PDB entry 7C13 | X-ray diffraction, 2.80 A resolution | chains A and B of the 3 polymer chains in the assembly

== Chain A ==
Name: Peptide methionine sulfoxide reductase MsrA
From: Alkaliphilus oremlandii (strain OhILAs)
Notes: EC 1.8.4.11
Reference sequence: A8MI53 (A8MI53_ALKOO); residues 1-208 here = UniProt positions 1-208
Amino-acid sequence (208 residues; numbered 1 to 208; the number before each row is that of its first residue):
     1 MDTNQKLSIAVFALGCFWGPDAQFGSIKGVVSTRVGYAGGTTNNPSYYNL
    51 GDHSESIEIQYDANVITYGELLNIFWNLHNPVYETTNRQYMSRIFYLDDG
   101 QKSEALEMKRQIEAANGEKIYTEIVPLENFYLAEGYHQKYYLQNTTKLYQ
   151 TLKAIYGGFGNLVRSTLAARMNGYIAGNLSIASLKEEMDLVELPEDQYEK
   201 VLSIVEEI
Disordered / not traced: 1-6
Sequence notes: engineered mutation Cys16 (Sec in A8MI53)

== Chain B ==
Name: Glutaredoxin
From: Alkaliphilus oremlandii (strain OhILAs)
Reference sequence: A8MIN3 (A8MIN3_ALKOO); numbering as in UniProt (aligned over 1-76)
Amino-acid sequence (84 residues; each row starts with the number of its first residue):
     1 MAKEVIVYTSNTCPHSFTVKEFLSENNVEFTEKNIQTDAAARKELMKKGI
    51 MAVPVIQIDEEVVVGFDRDKIEELLGLEHHHHHH
Disordered / not traced: 1-3, 75-84
Sequence notes: engineered mutation Cys13 (Sec in A8MIN3), Ser16 (Cys in A8MIN3); expression tag (77-84)
From the paper describing this entry:
  - conformationally variable residues (side-chain flip): Cys13
  - catalytic residues: Cys13 (citing earlier work)

== Interface between chain A and chain B ==
Pairs across the interface - 16 pairs, chain A then chain B:
  Lys28(A) - Pro14(B)
  Lys28(A) - Phe17(B)
  Lys28(A) - Thr18(B)  hydrogen bond
  Lys28(A) - Glu21(B)
  Gly29(A) - Glu21(B)
  Asp62(A) - Ser24(B)  hydrogen bond
  Asn64(A) - Lys20(B)
  Asn64(A) - Ser24(B)
  Asn64(A) - Phe30(B)
  Val65(A) - Phe17(B)
  Val65(A) - Lys20(B)  hydrogen bond (backbone-side chain)
  Val65(A) - Glu21(B)
  Glu70(A) - Phe17(B)
  Arg170(A) - Glu21(B)  salt bridge
  Glu186(A) - Thr18(B)  hydrogen bond
  Leu190(A) - Glu21(B)
Other interface residues (no listed pair), chain A (11 interface residues in all): Ile66, Glu187
Other interface residues (no listed pair), chain B (10 interface residues in all): Phe22, Glu25, Glu29
From the paper, about this interface:
  - interface residues, chain B: Thr18(B), Lys20(B), Glu21(B), Ser24(B)

== Summary ==
The interface between chain A and chain B involves 11 residues on one side and 10 on the other; the contacts
include 4 hydrogen bonds and 1 salt bridge. Among the polar pairs are Arg170(A)-Glu21(B), Lys28(A)-Thr18(B)
and Asp62(A)-Ser24(B). From the paper: the catalytic residue Cys13(B); interface residues Thr18(B), Lys20(B)
and Glu21(B) among others.
Chain A is Peptide methionine sulfoxide reductase MsrA and chain B is Glutaredoxin, both from Alkaliphilus
oremlandii (strain OhILAs); the structure, beta1 domain-swapped structure of monothiol cGrx1(C16S), was
determined by X-ray diffraction together with 7C10 from the same study.
